7UHY - chains D and H of the 10 polymer chains in the assembly; structure by electron microscopy, 3.66 A resolution.

[Chain D]
Name: GATOR complex protein WDR59
Source organism: Homo sapiens
UniProtKB: Q6PJI9 (WDR59_HUMAN); numbering as in UniProt (aligned over 1-974)
Amino-acid sequence (974 residues; numbered 1 to 974; the number before each row is that of its first residue):
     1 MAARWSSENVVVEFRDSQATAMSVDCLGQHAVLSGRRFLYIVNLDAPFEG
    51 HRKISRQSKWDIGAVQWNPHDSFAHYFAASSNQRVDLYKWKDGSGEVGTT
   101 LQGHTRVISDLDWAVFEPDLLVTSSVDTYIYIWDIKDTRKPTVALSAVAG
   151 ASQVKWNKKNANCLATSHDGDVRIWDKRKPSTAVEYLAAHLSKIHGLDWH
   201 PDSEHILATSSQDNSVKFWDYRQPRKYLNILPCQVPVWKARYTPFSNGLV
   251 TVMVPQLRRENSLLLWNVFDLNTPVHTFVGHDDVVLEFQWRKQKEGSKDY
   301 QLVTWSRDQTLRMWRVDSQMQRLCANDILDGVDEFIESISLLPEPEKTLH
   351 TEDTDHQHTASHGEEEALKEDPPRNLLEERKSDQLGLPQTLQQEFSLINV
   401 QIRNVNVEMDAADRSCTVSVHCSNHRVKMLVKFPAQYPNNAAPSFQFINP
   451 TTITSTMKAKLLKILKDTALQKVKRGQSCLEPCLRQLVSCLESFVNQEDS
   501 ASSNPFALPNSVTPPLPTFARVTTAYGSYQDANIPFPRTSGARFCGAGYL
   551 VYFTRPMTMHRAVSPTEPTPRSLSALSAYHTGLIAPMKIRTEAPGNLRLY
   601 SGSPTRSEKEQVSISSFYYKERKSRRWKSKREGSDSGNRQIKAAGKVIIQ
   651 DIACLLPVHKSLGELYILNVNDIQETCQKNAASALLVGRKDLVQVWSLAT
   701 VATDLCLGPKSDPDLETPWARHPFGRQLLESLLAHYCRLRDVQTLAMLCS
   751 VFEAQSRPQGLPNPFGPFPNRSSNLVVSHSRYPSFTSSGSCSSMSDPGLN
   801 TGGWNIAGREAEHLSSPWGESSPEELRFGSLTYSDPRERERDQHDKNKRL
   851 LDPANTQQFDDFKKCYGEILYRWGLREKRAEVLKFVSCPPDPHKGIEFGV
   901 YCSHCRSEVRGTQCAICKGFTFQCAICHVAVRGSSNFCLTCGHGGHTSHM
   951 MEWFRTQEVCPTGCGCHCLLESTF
Unresolved in the structure: 1-524, 558-642, 758-834
Ion coordination: Zn2+ site 1: Cys-902, Cys-905, Cys-914, Cys-917; Zn2+ site 2: Cys-927, His-946, His-949; Zn2+ site 3: Cys-938, Cys-966, Cys-968; Zn2+ site 4: His-943, Cys-964
Curated features (UniProtKB/Swiss-Prot):
  - zinc finger: Tyr-901 to Phe-920 (C4-type), Thr-921 to Thr-973 (RING-type)
  - binding site (Zn(2+)): Cys-902, Cys-905, Cys-914, Cys-917, Cys-927, Cys-938, His-943, His-946, His-949, Cys-960, Cys-964, Cys-966, Cys-968
  - modified residue (Phosphoserine): Ser-564, Ser-821, Ser-822, Ser-830
  - mutagenesis: Leu-698 (L698E: Abolished interaction with WDR24 and assembly of the GATOR2 complex; when associated with 728-E--E-732), Leu-728 to Leu-732 (Abolished interaction with WDR24 and assembly of the GATOR2 complex; when associated with E-698), Cys-924 to Cys-927 (Impaired amino-acid-mediated mTORC1 activation)
What the authors report for this chain:
  - mutagenesis - L698E/L728E/L732E: abolished binding to GATOR complex protein WDR24
  - mutagenesis - L698E/L728E/L732E: abolished signaling in response to mTORC1 signaling

[Chain H]
Name: Protein SEC13 homolog
Source organism: Homo sapiens
UniProtKB: P55735 (SEC13_HUMAN); residue numbers follow UniProt; this construct covers 1-322
Amino-acid sequence (322 residues; numbered 1 to 322; the number before each row is that of its first residue):
     1 MVSVINTVDTSHEDMIHDAQMDYYGTRLATCSSDRSVKIFDVRNGGQILI
    51 ADLRGHEGPVWQVAWAHPMYGNILASCSYDRKVIIWREENGTWEKSHEHA
   101 GHDSSVNSVCWAPHDYGLILACGSSDGAISLLTYTGEGQWEVKKINNAHT
   151 IGCNAVSWAPAVVPGSLIDHPSGQKPNYIKRFASGGCDNLIKLWKEEEDG
   201 QWKEEQKLEAHSDWVRDVAWAPSIGLPTSTIASCSQDGRVFIWTCDDASS
   251 NTWSPKLLHKFNDVVWHVSWSITANILAVSGGDNKVTLWKESVDGQWVCI
   301 SDVNKGQGSVSASVTEGQQNEQ
Unresolved in the structure: 1-3, 164-176, 302-322
Curated features (UniProtKB/Swiss-Prot):
  - modified residue: Val-2 (N-acetylvaline), Ser-184 (Phosphoserine), Ser-309 (Phosphoserine)

[Interface between chain D and chain H]
Pairs across the interface (80; chain D residue first):
  Tyr-526(D) / Pro-59(H)
  Tyr-526(D) / Trp-61(H)
  Tyr-526(D) / Tyr-79(H)  hydrophobic
  Asp-531(D) / Tyr-79(H)  hydrogen bond
  Ala-532(D) / Trp-214(H)
  Asn-533(D) / Ile-151(H)
  Asn-533(D) / Trp-214(H)
  Ile-534(D) / Tyr-79(H)  hydrophobic
  Ile-534(D) / Ser-105(H)
  Pro-535(D) / Asn-107(H)
  Pro-535(D) / Arg-216(H)
  Phe-536(D) / Arg-216(H)  hydrogen bond (backbone-side chain)
  Pro-537(D) / His-17(H)
  Pro-537(D) / Trp-61(H)  hydrophobic
  Arg-538(D) / His-17(H)  hydrogen bond (backbone-side chain)
  Arg-538(D) / Gln-62(H)
  Arg-538(D) / His-267(H)
  Thr-539(D) / Met-15(H)
  Thr-539(D) / Trp-266(H)
  Ser-540(D) / Trp-266(H)
  Ser-540(D) / Gly-281(H)  hydrogen bond (side chain-backbone)
  Gly-541(D) / Ser-280(H)
  Ala-542(D) / His-267(H)
  Ala-542(D) / Ser-280(H)
  Ala-542(D) / Val-286(H)  hydrophobic
  Arg-543(D) / Asp-18(H)  salt bridge
  Arg-543(D) / Ala-19(H)
  Arg-543(D) / Gln-20(H)
  Arg-543(D) / His-267(H)
  Phe-544(D) / Ser-269(H)  hydrogen bond (backbone-side chain)
  Phe-544(D) / Trp-270(H)
  Phe-544(D) / Ser-271(H)
  Phe-544(D) / Ala-278(H)  hydrophobic
  Cys-545(D) / Gln-20(H)
  Cys-545(D) / Met-21(H)
  Gly-546(D) / Tyr-23(H)
  Tyr-549(D) / Met-21(H)  hydrophobic
  Val-551(D) / Met-21(H)  hydrophobic
  Phe-553(D) / Ile-16(H)
  Phe-553(D) / His-17(H)
  Phe-553(D) / Asp-18(H)
  Thr-554(D) / Asn-284(H)
  Arg-555(D) / Asn-284(H)  hydrogen bond (backbone-side chain)
  Ala-644(D) / Thr-10(H)
  Ala-644(D) / Asp-14(H)
  Gly-645(D) / Thr-10(H)
  Lys-646(D) / Thr-7(H)
  Lys-646(D) / Val-8(H)
  Lys-646(D) / Asp-9(H)  salt bridge
  Val-647(D) / Asn-6(H)
  Val-647(D) / Thr-7(H)
  Val-647(D) / Val-8(H)  hydrogen bond (backbone-backbone)
  Val-647(D) / Thr-10(H)
  Val-647(D) / Leu-28(H)  hydrophobic
  Ile-648(D) / Asn-6(H)
  Ile-649(D) / Ile-5(H)
  Ile-649(D) / Asn-6(H)  hydrogen bond (backbone-backbone)
  Ile-649(D) / Met-21(H)  hydrophobic
  Gln-650(D) / Val-4(H)
  Gln-650(D) / Ile-5(H)
  Asp-651(D) / Val-4(H)
  Leu-655(D) / Ile-276(H)  hydrophobic
  Leu-656(D) / Ile-272(H)  hydrophobic
  Pro-657(D) / Thr-273(H)
  Pro-657(D) / Asn-275(H)
  Cys-737(D) / Leu-226(H)  hydrophobic
  Arg-740(D) / Ile-224(H)
  Arg-740(D) / Thr-273(H)
  Arg-740(D) / Ala-274(H)
  Val-742(D) / Ile-224(H)  hydrophobic
  Gln-858(D) / Gly-225(H)
  Asp-861(D) / Gly-225(H)
  Phe-862(D) / Ile-224(H)
  Cys-865(D) / Ser-223(H)
  Cys-865(D) / Ile-224(H)  hydrophobic
  Glu-868(D) / Tyr-23(H)  hydrogen bond
  Tyr-871(D) / Tyr-24(H)  hydrogen bond
  Tyr-871(D) / His-67(H)
  Arg-872(D) / Tyr-23(H)  hydrogen bond
  Arg-872(D) / Tyr-24(H)
Other interface residues (no listed pair), chain D (49 interface residues in all): Ala-525, Gly-527, Ala-547, Met-557, Gln-857, Ile-869
Other interface residues (no listed pair), chain H (58 interface residues in all): His-12, Asp-22, Gly-25, Val-42, Pro-68, His-114, Ser-125, Asn-154, Val-163, Cys-187, Pro-227

[Summary]
Chain D and chain H form an interface of 49 and 58 residues respectively; the contacts include 11 hydrogen
bonds and 2 salt bridges. Among the polar pairs are Arg-543(D)/Asp-18(H), Lys-646(D)/Asp-9(H) and
Asp-531(D)/Tyr-79(H). The paper reports that L698E/L728E/L732E of chain D abolish binding to GATOR complex
protein WDR24; L698E/L728E/L732E of chain D abolish signaling in response to mTORC1 signaling.
Here chain D is GATOR complex protein WDR59 and chain H is Protein SEC13 homolog, both from Homo sapiens.
Entry 7UHY (Human GATOR2 complex) was determined by electron microscopy.
